PDB entry 4O9A | X-ray diffraction, 1.52 A resolution | chains C and D of the 4 polymer chains in the assembly

Chain C (and D):
Protein: Acetyl-CoA acetyltransferase
Source organism: Ralstonia eutropha
Notes: EC 2.3.1.9; fragment: c88s; chain D of this document is another copy of the same molecule, construct and numbering; everything in this record applies to it too
Reference sequence: P14611 (THIL_CUPNH); residue numbers follow UniProt; this construct covers 2-393
Chain sequence (398 residues; each row starts with the number of its first residue; numbers below 1 keep their minus sign (His-4 is residue -4)):
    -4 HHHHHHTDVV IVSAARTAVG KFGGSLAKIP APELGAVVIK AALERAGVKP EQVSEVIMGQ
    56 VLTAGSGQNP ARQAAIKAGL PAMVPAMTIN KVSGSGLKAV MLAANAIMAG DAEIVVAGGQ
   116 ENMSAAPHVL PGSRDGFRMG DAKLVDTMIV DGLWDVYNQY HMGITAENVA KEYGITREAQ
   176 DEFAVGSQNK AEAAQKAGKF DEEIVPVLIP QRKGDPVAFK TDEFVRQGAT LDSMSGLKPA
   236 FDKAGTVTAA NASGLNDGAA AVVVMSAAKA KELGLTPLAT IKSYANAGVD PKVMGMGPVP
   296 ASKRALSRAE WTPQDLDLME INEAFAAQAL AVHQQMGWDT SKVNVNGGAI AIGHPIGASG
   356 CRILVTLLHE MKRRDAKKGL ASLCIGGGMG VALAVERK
Unresolved in the structure: -4 to 1
Sequence notes: expression tag (-4 to 1); engineered mutation Ser88 (Cys in P14611)
UniProt features mapped onto this chain:
  - active site (Proton acceptor): His349, Cys379
  - mutagenesis: His156 (H156A: Almost complete loss of acetoacetyl-CoA thiolase activity), Phe219 (F219A: About 50% loss of acetoacetyl-CoA thiolase activity; F219Y: 2-fold increase of acetoacetyl-CoA thiolase activity), Arg221 (R221A: Almost complete loss of acetoacetyl-CoA thiolase activity), Ser248 (S248A: About 40% loss of acetoacetyl-CoA thiolase activity), His349 (H349A: Almost complete loss of acetoacetyl-CoA thiolase activity), Cys379 (C379S: Almost complete loss of acetoacetyl-CoA thiolase activity)

Interface between chain C and chain D:
Pairs across the interface (124):
  Phe17(C) with Arg129(D)
  Lys23(C) with Asp130(D), salt bridge
  Glu50(C) with Lys93(D), salt bridge; Asn281(D)
  Thr58(C) with Thr58(D), hydrogen bond; Asp146(D)
  Ala59(C) with Ala59(D), hydrophobic; Asp146(D)
  Gly60(C) with Val145(D); Asp146(D), hydrogen bond (backbone-side chain)
  Ser61(C) with Asp146(D), hydrogen bond (backbone-side chain)
  Gly62(C) with Val145(D); Asp146(D), hydrogen bond (backbone-side chain)
  Gln63(C) with Val87(D); Val145(D); Asp146(D); Gly147(D), hydrogen bond (side chain-backbone); Trp149(D); Val151(D); Met157(D); Gly381(D); Gly382(D)
  Asn64(C) with Asn85(D); Val87(D); Met384(D)
  Arg67(C) with Tyr152(D); Val284(D), hydrogen bond (side chain-backbone); Gly382(D), hydrogen bond (side chain-backbone); Gly383(D), hydrogen bond (side chain-backbone); Met384(D)
  Gln68(C) with Val151(D); Tyr152(D), hydrogen bond (backbone-side chain)
  Ile71(C) with Tyr152(D)
  Ala77(C) with Gly283(D); Val284(D)
  Met78(C) with Gly283(D), hydrogen bond (backbone-backbone)
  Pro80(C) with Lys86(D); Asn281(D); Met384(D), hydrophobic
  Ala81(C) with Lys86(D), hydrogen bond (backbone-side chain); Met384(D), hydrogen bond (backbone-side chain)
  Met82(C) with Asn85(D); Lys93(D); Leu97(D), hydrophobic
  Thr83(C) with Ile84(D); Asn85(D), hydrogen bond (backbone-backbone)
  Ile84(C) with Thr83(D); Ile84(D), hydrophobic
  Asn85(C) with Asn64(D); Met82(D); Thr83(D), hydrogen bond (backbone-backbone)
  Lys86(C) with Pro80(D); Ala81(D), hydrogen bond (side chain-backbone)
  Val87(C) with Asn64(D)
  Lys93(C) with Glu50(D), salt bridge; Met82(D)
  Leu97(C) with Met82(D), hydrophobic
  Asn100(C) with Asn100(D); Ala101(D); Ala104(D); Asp106(D), hydrogen bond
  Ala101(C) with Asn100(D)
  Met103(C) with Ala104(D)
  Ala104(C) with Asn100(D); Met103(D), hydrophobic
  Asp106(C) with Asn100(D), hydrogen bond; Tyr279(D); Arg303(D), salt bridge
  Met118(C) with Arg129(D)
  Ser119(C) with Arg129(D), hydrogen bond (backbone-side chain)
  Ala121(C) with Arg129(D), hydrogen bond (backbone-side chain)
  Pro122(C) with Val124(D), hydrophobic; Leu125(D); Ser128(D)
  His123(C) with Val124(D); Leu125(D), hydrogen bond (backbone-backbone); Ser128(D), hydrogen bond
  Val124(C) with Pro122(D), hydrophobic; His123(D)
  Leu125(C) with Pro122(D); His123(D), hydrogen bond (backbone-backbone)
  Ser128(C) with Pro122(D); His123(D), hydrogen bond
  Arg129(C) with Phe17(D); Ser119(D), hydrogen bond (side chain-backbone); Ala121(D), hydrogen bond (side chain-backbone); Asp141(D), salt bridge; Met143(D)
  Leu139(C) with Leu125(D), hydrophobic
  Asp141(C) with Arg129(D), salt bridge
  Met143(C) with Arg129(D)
  Val145(C) with Gly62(D); Gln63(D)
  Asp146(C) with Thr58(D); Ala59(D); Gly60(D), hydrogen bond (side chain-backbone); Ser61(D), hydrogen bond (side chain-backbone); Gly62(D), hydrogen bond (side chain-backbone); Gln63(D)
  Gly147(C) with Gln63(D), hydrogen bond (backbone-side chain)
  Leu148(C) with Gln63(D)
  Trp149(C) with Gln63(D)
  Val151(C) with Gln63(D); Gln68(D)
  Tyr152(C) with Arg67(D); Gln68(D), hydrogen bond (side chain-backbone); Ile71(D)
  Met157(C) with Gln63(D)
  Tyr279(C) with Asp106(D)
  Asn281(C) with Glu50(D); Pro80(D)
  Gly283(C) with Ala77(D); Met78(D)
  Val284(C) with Arg67(D), hydrogen bond (backbone-side chain); Ala77(D)
  Arg303(C) with Asp106(D), salt bridge
  Gly381(C) with Gln63(D)
  Gly382(C) with Gln63(D), hydrogen bond (backbone-side chain); Arg67(D), hydrogen bond (backbone-side chain)
  Gly383(C) with Arg67(D), hydrogen bond (backbone-side chain)
  Met384(C) with Asn64(D); Arg67(D); Pro80(D), hydrophobic; Ala81(D), hydrogen bond (side chain-backbone)
Interface residues without a listed pair, chain C (68 interface residues in all): Pro65, Gly105, Pro126, Thr142, Asp150, Ala282, Asp285, Pro286, Arg299
Interface residues without a listed pair, chain D (66 interface residues in all): Pro65, Gly105, Met118, Pro126, Thr142, Leu148, Asp150, Ala282, Asp285, Pro286

In short:
68 residues of chain C face 66 of chain D across their interface, with 35 hydrogen bonds and 7 salt bridges.
Polar pairs include Lys23(C)-Asp130(D), Glu50(C)-Lys93(D) and Asp106(C)-Arg303(D). UniProt lists active-site
residues His349(C) and Cys379(C) and 6 mutagenesis sites on chain C.
Chain C and chain D are both Acetyl-CoA acetyltransferase (Ralstonia eutropha); the structure, Crystal
structure of Beta-ketothiolase (PhaA) from Ralstonia eutropha H16, was determined by X-ray diffraction
together with 4O99 and 4O9C from the same study.
